4XZQ - chains A and I of the 10 polymer chains in the assembly; structure by X-ray diffraction, 2.40 A resolution.

== Chain A ==
Name: Histone H3.2
Source organism: Xenopus laevis
Reference sequence: P84233 (H32_XENLA); residues 438-535 here correspond to UniProt positions 39-136 (UniProt number = residue number - 399)
Sequence (98 residues; row label = number of the first residue in the row):
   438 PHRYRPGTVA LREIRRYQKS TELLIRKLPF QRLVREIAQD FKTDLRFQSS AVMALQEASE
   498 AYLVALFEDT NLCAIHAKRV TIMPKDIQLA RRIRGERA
Sequence notes: conflict Ala-502 (Gly103 in P84233)
Modified / non-standard residues: Lys-515 (N(6)-acetyllysine; ALY)

== Chain I ==
Molecule: 147-nt DNA strand
Sequence (147 nucleotides; numbered 1 to 147; the number before each row is that of its first residue):
     1 ATCAATATCC ACCTGCAGAT ACTACCAAAA GTGTATTTGG AAACTGCTCC ATCAAAAGGC
    61 ATGTTCAGCT GGAATCCAGC TGAACATGCC TTTTGATGGA GCAGTTTCCA AATACACTTT
   121 TGGTAGTATC TGCAGGTGGA TATTGAT

== How chain A and chain I interact ==
Residue-residue contacts (25):
  Arg-440(A) with DC66(I), base contact
  Tyr-441(A) with DT144(I), phosphate contact; DG145(I), phosphate contact
  Arg-442(A) with DC69(I), salt bridge to the phosphate; DG145(I), hydrogen bond to the phosphate; DA146(I), phosphate contact
  Pro-443(A) with DG68(I), phosphate contact
  Thr-445(A) with DT144(I), phosphate contact; DG145(I), hydrogen bond to the phosphate
  Arg-463(A) with DA61(I), salt bridge to the phosphate
  Arg-472(A) with DA51(I), salt bridge to the phosphate
  Arg-483(A) with DC50(I), base contact; DA51(I), phosphate contact
  Phe-484(A) with DC50(I), sugar contact; DA51(I), hydrogen bond to the phosphate
  Gln-485(A) with DC50(I), phosphate contact
  Ser-486(A) with DC50(I), hydrogen bond to the phosphate
  Arg-516(A) with DG71(I), phosphate contact; DG72(I), salt bridge to the phosphate
  Val-517(A) with DT70(I), phosphate contact; DG71(I), hydrogen bond to the phosphate
  Thr-518(A) with DT70(I), phosphate contact; DG71(I), hydrogen bond to the phosphate
  Met-520(A) with DG71(I), phosphate contact; DG72(I), phosphate contact
Interface residues without a listed pair, chain A (18 interface residues in all): Leu-482, Lys-515, Lys-522
Interface residues without a listed pair, chain I (13 interface residues in all): DC60

== Overview ==
18 residues of chain A and 13 residues of chain I are in contact, with 6 hydrogen bonds and 4 salt bridges.
Polar pairs include Arg-442(A)/DG145(I), Thr-445(A)/DG145(I) and Phe-484(A)/DA51(I).
Chain A is Histone H3.2 (Xenopus laevis) and chain I is a 147-nt DNA strand; the structure, Nucleosome
disassembly by RSC and SWI/SNF is enhanced by H3 acetylation near the nucleosome dyad axis, was determined by
X-ray diffraction (same publication as 4YS3 and 4Z66).
